Entry 5JHA (X-ray diffraction, 2.51 A resolution); this record covers chain A.

Chain A:
Molecule: Phosphatidylinositol 4,5-bisphosphate 3-kinase catalytic subunit gamma isoform
Source organism: Homo sapiens
Notes: EC 2.7.1.153, 2.7.11.1; engineered mutation(s): Fragment: Residues 144-1102
Reference sequence: P48736 (PK3CG_HUMAN); residues 144-1102 here = UniProt positions 144-1102
Sequence (960 residues; numbered 143 to 1102; the number before each row is that of its first residue):
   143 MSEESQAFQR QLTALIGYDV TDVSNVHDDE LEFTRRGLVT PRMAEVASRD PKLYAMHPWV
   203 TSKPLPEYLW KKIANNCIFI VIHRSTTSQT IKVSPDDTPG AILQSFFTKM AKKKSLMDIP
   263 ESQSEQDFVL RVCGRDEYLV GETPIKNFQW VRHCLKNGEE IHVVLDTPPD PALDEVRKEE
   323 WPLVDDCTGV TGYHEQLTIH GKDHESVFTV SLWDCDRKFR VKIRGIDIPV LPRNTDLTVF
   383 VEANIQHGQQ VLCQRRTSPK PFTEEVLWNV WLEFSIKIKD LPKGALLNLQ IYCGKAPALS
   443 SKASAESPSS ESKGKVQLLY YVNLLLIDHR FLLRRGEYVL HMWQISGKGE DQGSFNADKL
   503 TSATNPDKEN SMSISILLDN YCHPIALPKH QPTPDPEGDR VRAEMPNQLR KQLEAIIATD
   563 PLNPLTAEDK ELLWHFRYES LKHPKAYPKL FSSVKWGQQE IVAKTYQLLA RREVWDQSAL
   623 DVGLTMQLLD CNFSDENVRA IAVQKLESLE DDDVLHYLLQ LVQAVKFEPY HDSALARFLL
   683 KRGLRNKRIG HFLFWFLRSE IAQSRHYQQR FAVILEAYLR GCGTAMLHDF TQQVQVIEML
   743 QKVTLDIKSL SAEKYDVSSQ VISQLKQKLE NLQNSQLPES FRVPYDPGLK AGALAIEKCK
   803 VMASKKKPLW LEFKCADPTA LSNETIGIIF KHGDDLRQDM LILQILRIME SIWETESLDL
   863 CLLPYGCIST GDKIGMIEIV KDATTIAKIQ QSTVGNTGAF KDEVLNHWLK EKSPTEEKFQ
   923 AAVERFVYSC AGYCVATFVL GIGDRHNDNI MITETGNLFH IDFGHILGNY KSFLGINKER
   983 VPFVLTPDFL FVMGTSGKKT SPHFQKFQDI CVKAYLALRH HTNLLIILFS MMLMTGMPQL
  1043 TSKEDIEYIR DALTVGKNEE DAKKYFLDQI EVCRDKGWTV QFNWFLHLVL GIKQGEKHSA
Disordered / not traced: 143-144, 226-229, 251-267, 322-356, 374-378, 436-459, 490-496, 523-544, 777-779, 897-901, 969-981, 998-1001, 1041-1042, 1089-1102
Sequence notes: initiating methionine (143)
UniProt features mapped onto this chain:
  - region: Val803 to Lys809 (G-loop), Gly943 to Asn951 (Catalytic loop), His962 to Thr988 (Activation loop)
  - binding site (ATP): Gly829 to Leu838, Leu864 to Thr872, Phe961 to Leu969
  - modified residue: Thr1024 (Phosphothreonine), Ser1101 (Phosphoserine)
  - natural variant: Arg1021 (R1021P: In IMD97), Asn1085 (N1085S: In IMD97)
  - mutagenesis: Lys833 (K833R: Loss of kinase activity. Loss of autophosphorylation. Reduced inflammatory reactions but no alterations in cardiac contractility), Arg947 (R947P: Abolishes protein and lipid kinase activity. Does not abolish interaction with GRK2), Ser1101 (S1101A/Q: Loss of autophosphorylation. No effect on phosphatidylinositol-4,5-bisphosphate 3-kinase activity)
Small-molecule neighbours: 6K7 ([1-{4-[6-amino-4-(trifluoromethyl)pyridin-3-yl]-6-(morpholin-4-yl)pyrimidin-2-yl}-3-(chloromethyl)azetidin-3-yl]methanol): Met804, Ser806, Pro810, Trp812, Ile831, Lys833, Asp836, Leu838, Asp841, Tyr867, Ile879, Glu880, Ile881, Val882, Thr887, Asp950, Met953, Phe961, Ile963, Asp964
What the authors report for this chain:
  - binding site for 6K7: Tyr867, Val882, Asp964

In short:
Bound to chain A: compound 6K7. Curated annotation (UniProt) lists 28 ATP-binding residues and 3 mutagenesis
sites. The paper reports a binding site for 6K7 at Tyr867, Val882 and Asp964.
Chain A is Phosphatidylinositol 4,5-bisphosphate 3-kinase catalytic subunit gamma isoform (Homo sapiens); the
structure, Structure of Phosphoinositide 3-kinase gamma (PI3K) bound to the potent inhibitor PIKin2, was
determined by X-ray diffraction together with 5M8D, 5JHB, 5M7E, 5M7G and 5M8G from the same study.
